5ABJ - chains A and D of the 4 polymer chains in the assembly; structure by X-ray diffraction, 2.75 A resolution.

Chain A:
Name: VP1
From: Coxsackievirus A16
UniProt: I3W9E1 (I3W9E1_9ENTO); residues 1-297 here correspond to UniProt positions 566-862 (UniProt number = residue number + 565)
Sequence (297 residues; row label = number of the first residue in the row):
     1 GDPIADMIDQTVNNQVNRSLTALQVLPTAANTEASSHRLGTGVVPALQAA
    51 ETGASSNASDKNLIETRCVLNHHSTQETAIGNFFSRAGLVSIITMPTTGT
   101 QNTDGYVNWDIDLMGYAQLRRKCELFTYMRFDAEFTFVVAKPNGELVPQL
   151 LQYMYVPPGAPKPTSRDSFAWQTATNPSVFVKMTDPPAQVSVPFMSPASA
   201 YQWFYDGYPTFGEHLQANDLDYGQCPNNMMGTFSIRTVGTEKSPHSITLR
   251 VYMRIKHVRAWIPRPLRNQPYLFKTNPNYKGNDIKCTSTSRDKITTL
Unresolved in the structure: 1, 9-18
Differences from the reference sequence: conflict Thr-240 (Ile805 in I3W9E1)
Residues lining bound ligands: YM2 (1-[(3S)-5-[4-[(E)-ethoxyiminomethyl]phenoxy]-3-methyl-pentyl]-3-pyridin-4-yl-imidazolidin-2-one): Ile-111, Asp-112, Leu-113, Met-114, Phe-131, Phe-135, Phe-137, Tyr-153, Met-154, Tyr-155, Pro-177, Ser-178, Val-179, Val-190, Val-192, Met-195, Tyr-201, Gln-202, Trp-203, Asn-228, Met-230, Phe-233, Met-253
Reported in the primary citation:
  - binding site for YM2: Phe-135, Tyr-155

Chain D:
Name: VP4
From: Coxsackievirus A16
UniProt: I3W9E1 (I3W9E1_9ENTO); residues 1-69 here = UniProt positions 1-69
Sequence (69 residues; row label = number of the first residue in the row):
     1 MGSQVSTQRSGSHENSNSASEGSTINYTTINYYKDAYAASAGRQDMSQDP
    51 KKFTDPVMDVIHEMAPPLK
Unresolved in the structure: 1-12, 21-26

Interface between chain A and chain D:
Contacting residue pairs - 60 pairs, chain A then chain D:
  Thr-21(A) / Asp-49(D)  hydrogen bond
  Thr-21(A) / Lys-51(D)
  Thr-21(A) / Lys-52(D)
  Ala-22(A) / Asp-49(D)
  Leu-23(A) / Gln-48(D)
  Leu-23(A) / Asp-49(D)
  Gln-24(A) / Met-46(D)
  Gln-24(A) / Ser-47(D)
  Gln-24(A) / Gln-48(D)  hydrogen bond (backbone-backbone)
  Val-25(A) / Met-46(D)
  Val-25(A) / Ser-47(D)
  Leu-26(A) / Met-46(D)  hydrogen bond (backbone-backbone)
  Leu-26(A) / Gln-48(D)
  Pro-27(A) / Met-46(D)  hydrophobic
  Val-43(A) / Met-64(D)  hydrophobic
  Val-44(A) / Met-64(D)  hydrogen bond (backbone-backbone)
  Pro-45(A) / Glu-63(D)
  Pro-45(A) / Met-64(D)
  Leu-47(A) / Pro-67(D)
  Ala-49(A) / Pro-67(D)  hydrophobic
  Ala-49(A) / Leu-68(D)  hydrophobic
  Thr-52(A) / Val-57(D)
  Ala-54(A) / Thr-54(D)
  Ala-54(A) / Asp-55(D)
  Ala-54(A) / Ile-61(D)  hydrophobic
  Ser-55(A) / Thr-54(D)  hydrogen bond (backbone-backbone)
  Asn-57(A) / Ile-61(D)
  Asn-57(A) / His-62(D)  hydrogen bond (side chain-backbone)
  Asn-57(A) / Glu-63(D)
  Asn-62(A) / Glu-63(D)  hydrogen bond
  Thr-75(A) / Met-46(D)
  Thr-75(A) / Gln-48(D)
  Gln-76(A) / Gln-44(D)  hydrogen bond (side chain-backbone)
  Gln-76(A) / Met-46(D)
  Ala-79(A) / Gln-44(D)
  Ala-79(A) / Asp-45(D)
  Gly-81(A) / Gln-44(D)
  Asn-82(A) / Gln-44(D)
  Ser-85(A) / Ala-41(D)
  Arg-130(A) / Ala-19(D)  hydrogen bond (side chain-backbone)
  Phe-131(A) / Ala-19(D)
  Asp-132(A) / Ser-18(D)
  Asp-132(A) / Ala-19(D)  hydrogen bond (side chain-backbone)
  Asp-132(A) / Tyr-37(D)
  Ser-191(A) / Tyr-37(D)
  Ser-191(A) / Ala-38(D)
  Val-192(A) / Tyr-37(D)
  Pro-193(A) / Tyr-37(D)
  Arg-254(A) / Ala-41(D)
  Lys-256(A) / Tyr-37(D)  hydrogen bond (side chain-backbone)
  Lys-256(A) / Ala-38(D)  hydrogen bond (side chain-backbone)
  Lys-256(A) / Ala-39(D)  hydrogen bond (side chain-backbone)
  His-257(A) / Ser-18(D)
  His-257(A) / Ala-19(D)
  His-257(A) / Ser-20(D)
  His-257(A) / Ala-36(D)
  His-257(A) / Tyr-37(D)
  His-257(A) / Ala-39(D)  hydrogen bond (side chain-backbone)
  His-257(A) / Ser-40(D)  hydrogen bond (side chain-backbone)
  Pro-263(A) / Phe-53(D)
Other interface residues (no listed pair), chain A (41 interface residues in all): Leu-20, Arg-38, Gly-42, Gln-48, Gly-53, Ser-59, Phe-194, Arg-259
Other interface residues (no listed pair), chain D (33 interface residues in all): Asn-17, Pro-56, Met-58, Val-60, Ala-65, Pro-66

Summary:
The interface between chain A and chain D involves 41 residues on one side and 33 on the other, with 15
hydrogen bonds. Among the polar pairs are Thr-21(A)/Asp-49(D), Asn-57(A)/His-62(D) and Asn-62(A)/Glu-63(D).
Bound to chain A: compound YM2. The paper reports a binding site for YM2 at Phe-135(A) and Tyr-155(A).
Chain A is VP1 and chain D is VP4, both from Coxsackievirus A16; the structure, Structure of Coxsackievirus
A16 in complex with GPP3, was determined by X-ray diffraction.
